PDB entry 8VKW | electron microscopy, 3.44 A resolution | chains A and e of the 34 polymer chains in the assembly

Chain A:
Molecule: 23S ribosomal RNA
Organism: Mycolicibacterium smegmatis MC2 155
Sequence (3120 nucleotides; row label = number of the first residue in the row):
     1 UAAGUGUUUA AGGGCGCAUG GUGGAUGCCU UGGCACUGGG AGCCGAUGAA GGACGUAGGA
    61 GGCUGCGAUA AGCCUCGGGG AGCUGUCAAC CGAGCGUUGA UCCGAGGAUG UCCGAAUGGG
   121 GAAACCCGGC ACGAGUGAUG UCGUGUCACC AGGCGCUGAA UAUAUAGGCG UCUGGGGGGA
   181 ACGCGGGGAA GUGAAACAUC UCAGUACCCG UAGGAAGAGA AAACAAAAUG UGAUUCCGUG
   241 AGUAGUGGCG AGCGAAAGCG GAGGAUGGCU AAACCGUAUG CAUGUGAUAC CGGGUAGGGG
   301 UUGUGUGUGC GGGGUUGUGG GACCUAUCUU UCCGGCUCUA CCUGGCUGGA GGGCAGUGAG
   361 AAAAUGUUGU GGUUAGCGGA AAUGGCUUGG GAUGGCCUGC CGUAGACGGU GAGAGCCCGG
   421 UACGUGAAAA CCCGACGUCU GUCUUGAUGG UGUUCCCGAG UAGCAGCGGG CCCGUGGAAU
   481 CUGCUGUGAA UCUGCCGGGA CCACCCGGUA AGCCUGAAUA CUUCCCAGUG ACCGAUAGCG
   541 GAUUAGUACC GUGAGGGAAU GGUGAAAAGU ACCCCGGGAG GGGAGUGAAA GAGUACCUGA
   601 AACCGUGCGC UUACAAUCCG UCAGAGCCCU CGACGUGUCG UGGGGUGAUG GCGUGCCUUU
   661 UGAAGAAUGA GCCUGCGAGU CAGGGACAUG UCGCGAGGUU AACCCGGGUG GGGUAGCCGC
   721 AGCGAAAGCG AGUCUGAAUA GGGCGUAUCC ACACAAGAGU GUGUGGUGUA GUGGUGUGUU
   781 CUGGACCCGA AGCGGAGUGA UCUACCCAUG GCCAGGGUGA AGCGCGGGUA AGACCGCGUG
   841 GAGGCCCGAA CCCACUUAGG UUGAAGACUG AGGGGAUGAG CUGUGGGUAG GGGUGAAAGG
   901 CCAAUCAAAC UCCGUGAUAG CUGGUUCUCC CCGAAAUGCA UUUAGGUGCA GCGUCGCAUG
   961 UUUCUUGCCG GAGGUAGAGC UACUGGAUGG CCGAUGGGCC CCACAGGGUU ACUGACGUCA
  1021 GCCAAACUCC GAAUGCCGGU AAGUCCAAGA GUGCGGCAGU GAGACGGCGG GGGAUAAGCU
  1081 CCGUGCGUCG AGAGGGAAAC AGCCCAGAUC GCCGGCUAAG GCCCCUAAGC GUGUGCUAAG
  1141 UGGAAAAGGA UGUGCAGUCG CGAAGACAAC CAGGAGGUUG GCUUAGAAGC AGCCACCCUU
  1201 GAAAGAGUGC GUAAUAGCUC ACUGGUCAAG UGAUUGUGCG CCGAUAAUGU AGCGGGGCUC
  1261 AAGCACACCG CCGAAGCCGC GGCAGCCAAC GUGUUGGCUG GGUAGGGGAG CGUCCUGCAU
  1321 CCGGUGAAGC CGCCGAGUGA UCGAGUGGUG GAGGGUGUGG GAGUGAGAAU GCAGGCAUGA
  1381 GUAGCGAUUA GGCAAGUGAG AACCUUGCCC GCCGAAAGAC CAAGGGUUCC UGGGCCAGGC
  1441 CAGUCCGCCC AGGGUGAGUC GGGACCUAAG GCGAGGCCGA CAGGCGUAGU CGAUGGACAA
  1501 CGGGUUGAUA UUCCCGUACC CGUGUAUGUG CGUCCAUGAU GAAUCAGCGG UACUAACCAU
  1561 CCAAAACCAC CGUGACCGCA CCUUUCGGGG UGUGGCGUUG GUGGGGCUGC AUGGGACCUU
  1621 CGUUGGUAGU AGUCAAGCGA UGGGGUGACG CAGGAAGGUA GCCGUACCGG UCAGUGGUAA
  1681 UACCGGGGUA AGCCUGUAGG GAGUCAGAUA GGUAAAUCCG UCUGGCAUAU AUCCUGAGAG
  1741 GUGAUGCAUA GCCGAGUGAG GCGAAUUCGG UGAUCCUAUG CUGCCGAGAA AAGCCUCUAG
  1801 CGAGGACAUA CACGGCCCGU ACCCCAAACC AACACAGGUG GUCAGGUAGA GAAUACUAAG
  1861 GCGUACGAGU GAACUAUGGU UAAGGAACUC GGCAAAAUGC CCCCGUAACU UCGGGAGAAG
  1921 GGGGACCCAC AUGGCGUGUA AGCCUUUACG GCCCAAGCGU GAGUGGGUGG CACAAACCAG
  1981 UGAGAAGCGA CUGUUUACUA AAAACACAGG UCCGUGCGAA GUCGCAAGAC GAUGUAUACG
  2041 GACUGACGCC UGCCCGGUGC UGGAAGGUUA AGAGGACCCG UUAACUCCCU UUGGGGGUGA
  2101 AGCGGAGAAU UUAAGCCCCA GUAAACGGCG GUGGUAACUA UAACCAUCCU AAGGUAGCGA
  2161 AAUUCCUUGU CGGGUAAGUU CCGACCUGCA CGAAUGGCGU AACGACUUCU CAACUGUCUC
  2221 AACCAUAGAC UCGGCGAAAU UGCACUACGA GUAAAGAUGC UCGUUACGCG CGGCAGGACG
  2281 AAAAGACCCC GGGACCUUCA CUACAACUUG GUAUUGGUGC UCGAUACGGU UUGUGUAGGA
  2341 UAGGUGGGAG ACUGUGAAGC UCACACGCCA GUGUGGGUGG AGUCGUUGUU GAAAUACCAC
  2401 UCUGAUCGUA UUGGGCCUCU AACCUCGGAC CGUAUAUCCG GUUCAGGGAC AGUGCCUGGU
  2461 GGGUAGUUUA ACUGGGGCGG UUGCCUCCUA AAAUGUAACG GAGGCGCCCA AAGGUUCCCU
  2521 CAACCUGGAC GGCAAUCAGG UGUUGAGUGU AAGUGCACAA GGGAGCUUGA CUGCGAGACG
  2581 GACAUGUCGA GCAGGGACGA AAGUCGGGAC UAGUGAUCCG GCACCUCUGA GUGGAAGGGG
  2641 UGUCGCUCAA CGGAUAAAAG GUACCCCGGG GAUAACAGGC UGAUCUUCCC CAAGAGUCCA
  2701 UAUCGACGGG AUGGUUUGGC ACCUCGAUGU CGGCUCGUCG CAUCCUGGGG CUGGAGCAGG
  2761 UCCCAAGGGU UGGGCUGUUC GCCCAUUAAA GCGGCACGCG AGCUGGGUUU AGAACGUCGU
  2821 GAGACAGUUC GGUCUCUAUC CGCCGCGCGC GUCAGAAGCU UGAGGAAACC UGUCCCUAGU
  2881 ACGAGAGGAC CGGGACGGAC GAACCUCUGG UAUACCAGUU GUCCCACCAG GGGCACGGCU
  2941 GGAUAGCCAC GUUCGGACAG GAUAACCGCU GAAAGCAUCU AAGCGGGAAA CCUCUUCCAA
  3001 GACCAGGCUU CUCACCCUCU AGGAGGGAUA AGGCCCCCCG CAGACCACGG GAUUGAUAGA
  3061 CCAGACCUGG AAGCCUAGUA AUAGGUGCAG GGAACUGGCA CUAACCGGCC GAAAACUUAC
Disordered / not traced: 1, 2329-2404

Chain e:
Molecule: 50S ribosomal protein L35
Organism: Mycolicibacterium smegmatis MC2 155
UniProt: A0QYU7 (RL35_MYCS2); residues 1-64 here = UniProt positions 1-64
Chain sequence (64 residues; row label = number of the first residue in the row):
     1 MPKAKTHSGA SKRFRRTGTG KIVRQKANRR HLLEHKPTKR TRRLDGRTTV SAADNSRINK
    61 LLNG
Disordered / not traced: 1

How chain A and chain e interact:
Contacting residue pairs (91; chain A residue first):
  G240(A) - Lys3(e)  salt bridge to the phosphate
  A241(A) - Lys3(e)  hydrogen bond to the sugar
  G242(A) - Lys3(e)  base contact
  G242(A) - Lys5(e)  sugar contact
  G242(A) - Thr6(e)  sugar contact
  U243(A) - Thr6(e)  phosphate contact
  G245(A) - Ser8(e)  base contact
  U246(A) - Ser8(e)  base contact
  U246(A) - Lys12(e)  hydrogen bond to the base
  G247(A) - Ser8(e)  base contact
  G247(A) - Lys12(e)  hydrogen bond to the base
  C249(A) - Lys12(e)  base contact
  G250(A) - Arg13(e)  salt bridge to the phosphate
  A251(A) - His7(e)  salt bridge to the phosphate
  G252(A) - Ser8(e)  hydrogen bond to the base
  C253(A) - Lys5(e)  salt bridge to the phosphate
  G254(A) - Lys5(e)  salt bridge to the phosphate
  G683(A) - Pro2(e)  hydrogen bond to the base
  G685(A) - Pro2(e)  sugar contact
  G685(A) - Lys3(e)  sugar contact
  G685(A) - Ala4(e)  hydrogen bond to the sugar
  G685(A) - Gly64(e)  base contact
  A686(A) - Asn63(e)  hydrogen bond to the sugar
  C687(A) - Asn63(e)  sugar contact
  C723(A) - Thr17(e)  hydrogen bond to the phosphate
  G724(A) - Arg15(e)  salt bridge to the phosphate
  G724(A) - Arg47(e)  salt bridge to the phosphate
  A725(A) - Arg15(e)  salt bridge to the phosphate
  A725(A) - Arg47(e)  salt bridge to the phosphate
  C744(A) - Thr17(e)  hydrogen bond to the phosphate
  C744(A) - Lys21(e)  salt bridge to the phosphate
  G745(A) - Thr17(e)  hydrogen bond to the phosphate
  G745(A) - Thr19(e)  hydrogen bond to the phosphate
  C781(A) - Ala4(e)  base contact
  U782(A) - Pro2(e)  base contact
  G948(A) - Arg57(e)  hydrogen bond to the sugar
  C949(A) - Ala53(e)  sugar contact
  C949(A) - Arg57(e)  phosphate contact
  A950(A) - Ala53(e)  sugar contact
  C1054(A) - Ala52(e)  phosphate contact
  G1055(A) - Ala52(e)  phosphate contact
  G1055(A) - Asn55(e)  hydrogen bond to the phosphate
  G1056(A) - Lys60(e)  salt bridge to the phosphate
  C2571(A) - Thr38(e)  phosphate contact
  U2572(A) - Thr38(e)  hydrogen bond to the phosphate
  G2573(A) - Thr38(e)  phosphate contact
  C2574(A) - Arg42(e)  base contact
  G2575(A) - Lys39(e)  base contact
  G2575(A) - Arg42(e)  hydrogen bond to the base
  A2582(A) - Ala53(e)  sugar contact
  C2583(A) - Ser51(e)  hydrogen bond to the phosphate
  C2583(A) - Asp54(e)  hydrogen bond to the sugar
  A2584(A) - Arg24(e)  salt bridge to the phosphate
  A2584(A) - Ser51(e)  hydrogen bond to the phosphate
  U2585(A) - Arg24(e)  salt bridge to the phosphate
  U2585(A) - Lys26(e)  phosphate contact
  U2585(A) - Ala27(e)  hydrogen bond to the phosphate
  U2585(A) - Asn28(e)  phosphate contact
  G2586(A) - Asn28(e)  phosphate contact
  G2586(A) - Arg40(e)  salt bridge to the phosphate
  G2586(A) - Leu44(e)  phosphate contact
  U2587(A) - Arg40(e)  phosphate contact
  U2587(A) - Arg43(e)  salt bridge to the phosphate
  C2588(A) - Lys39(e)  salt bridge to the phosphate
  G2606(A) - Arg42(e)  base contact
  G2607(A) - Pro37(e)  phosphate contact
  G2607(A) - Lys39(e)  salt bridge to the phosphate
  U2614(A) - His35(e)  phosphate contact
  G2615(A) - Leu32(e)  phosphate contact
  G2615(A) - His35(e)  salt bridge to the phosphate
  A2616(A) - Ala27(e)  sugar contact
  A2616(A) - Asn28(e)  hydrogen bond to the phosphate
  A2616(A) - His31(e)  salt bridge to the phosphate
  U2617(A) - Arg13(e)  hydrogen bond to the sugar
  U2617(A) - Ala27(e)  phosphate contact
  U2617(A) - Asn28(e)  phosphate contact
  U2617(A) - Arg29(e)  phosphate contact
  U2617(A) - Arg30(e)  phosphate contact
  U2617(A) - His31(e)  salt bridge to the phosphate
  C2618(A) - Arg13(e)  sugar contact
  C2618(A) - Arg30(e)  salt bridge to the phosphate
  G2642(A) - Arg29(e)  salt bridge to the phosphate
  U2643(A) - Arg30(e)  base contact
  U2643(A) - Leu33(e)  phosphate contact
  C2644(A) - Arg30(e)  base contact
  C2644(A) - His31(e)  base contact
  C2644(A) - Leu32(e)  hydrogen bond to the phosphate
  C2644(A) - Leu33(e)  hydrogen bond to the phosphate
  C2644(A) - Glu34(e)  hydrogen bond to the phosphate
  G2645(A) - Leu32(e)  phosphate contact
  C2646(A) - His31(e)  base contact
Interface residues without a listed pair, chain A (58 interface residues in all): A682, G722, G743, U2641
Interface residues without a listed pair, chain e (46 interface residues in all): Gly9, Arg16, Gly18, Lys36, Ser56

In short:
Chain A and chain e form an interface of 58 and 46 residues respectively; the contacts include 24 hydrogen
bonds and 22 salt bridges. Among the polar pairs are U246(A)-Lys12(e), G247(A)-Lys12(e) and G252(A)-Ser8(e).
Chain A is 23S ribosomal RNA and chain e is 50S ribosomal protein L35, both from Mycolicibacterium smegmatis
MC2 155; the structure, Structure of Mycobacterium smegmatis 50S ribosomal subunit bound to delNTE-HflX, was
determined by electron microscopy together with 8VIO, 8VK0, 8VK7, 8VKI, 8VPK, 8VR4, 8VR8 and 8VRL from the
same study.
